Entry 3DOO (X-ray diffraction, 2.20 A resolution); this record covers chain A.

# Chain A
Protein: Shikimate dehydrogenase
From: Staphylococcus epidermidis
Notes: EC 1.1.1.25
UniProt: Q5HNV1 (AROE_STAEQ); numbering as in UniProt (aligned over 1-269)
Chain sequence (277 residues; each row starts with the number of its first residue):
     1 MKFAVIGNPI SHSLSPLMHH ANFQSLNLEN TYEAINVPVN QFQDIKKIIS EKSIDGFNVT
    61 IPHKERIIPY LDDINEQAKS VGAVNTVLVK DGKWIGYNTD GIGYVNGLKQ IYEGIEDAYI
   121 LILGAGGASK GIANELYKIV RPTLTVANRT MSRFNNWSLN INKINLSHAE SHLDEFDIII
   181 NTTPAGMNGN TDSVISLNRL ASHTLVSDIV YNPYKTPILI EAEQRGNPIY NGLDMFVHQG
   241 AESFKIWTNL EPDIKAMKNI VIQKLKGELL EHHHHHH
Disordered / not traced: 185-193, 268-277
Construct notes: expression tag (270-277)
Small-molecule neighbours: shikimate (SKM; (3R,4S,5R)-3,4,5-trihydroxycyclohex-1-ene-1-carboxylic acid): Val-5, Ser-13, Ser-15, Asn-58, Val-59, Thr-60, Lys-64, Asn-85, Asp-100, Phe-236, Gln-239

# In short
Chain A binds shikimate.
Chain A is Shikimate dehydrogenase (Staphylococcus epidermidis); the structure, Crystal structure of shikimate
dehydrogenase from Staphylococcus epidermidis complexed with shikimate, was determined by X-ray diffraction,
deposited together with 3DON.
